1OB3 - chain A; structure by X-ray diffraction, 1.90 A resolution.

[Chain A]
Name: Cell division control protein 2 homolog
Organism: Plasmodium falciparum
Notes: EC 2.7.1.-
UniProt: Q07785 (CC2H_PLAFK); residues 1-288 here = UniProt positions 1-288
Amino-acid sequence (288 residues; numbered 1 to 288; the number before each row is that of its first residue):
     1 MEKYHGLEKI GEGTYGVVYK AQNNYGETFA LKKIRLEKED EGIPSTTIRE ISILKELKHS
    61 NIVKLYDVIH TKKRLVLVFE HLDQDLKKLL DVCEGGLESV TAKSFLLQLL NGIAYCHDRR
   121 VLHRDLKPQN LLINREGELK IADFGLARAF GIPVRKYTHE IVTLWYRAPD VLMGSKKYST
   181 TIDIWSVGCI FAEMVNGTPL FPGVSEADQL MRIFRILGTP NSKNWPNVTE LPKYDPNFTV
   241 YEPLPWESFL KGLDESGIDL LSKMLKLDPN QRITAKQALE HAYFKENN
Not modelled in the structure: 152-160, 287-288
Construct notes: conflict Ile161 (Val in Q07785)
UniProt features mapped onto this chain:
  - active site: Asp125 (Proton acceptor)
  - binding site (ATP): Ile10 to Val18, Lys32
  - modified residue: Thr14 (Phosphothreonine), Tyr15 (Phosphotyrosine), Thr158 (Phosphothreonine)
Reported in the primary citation:
  - catalytic residues: Asp125 (proposed by the authors, not directly observed)
  - conformationally variable residues (order/disorder transition): Ile152 to Glu160
  - mutagenesis - T158A: unchanged catalytic activity

[In short]
From UniProt: active-site residue Asp125 and 10 ATP-binding residues. The paper reports the catalytic residue
Asp125; T158A leaves catalytic activity unchanged.
Chain A is Cell division control protein 2 homolog (Plasmodium falciparum); the structure, Structure of P.
falciparum PfPK5, was determined by X-ray diffraction, deposited together with 1V0P, 1V0O and 1V0B.
